7ML0 - chains O and T of the 28 polymer chains in the assembly; structure by electron microscopy, 3.00 A resolution.

== Chain O ==
Name: TATA-box-binding protein
Organism: Saccharomyces cerevisiae
Reference sequence: P13393 (TBP_YEAST); numbering as in UniProt (aligned over 1-240)
Sequence (240 residues; each row starts with the number of its first residue):
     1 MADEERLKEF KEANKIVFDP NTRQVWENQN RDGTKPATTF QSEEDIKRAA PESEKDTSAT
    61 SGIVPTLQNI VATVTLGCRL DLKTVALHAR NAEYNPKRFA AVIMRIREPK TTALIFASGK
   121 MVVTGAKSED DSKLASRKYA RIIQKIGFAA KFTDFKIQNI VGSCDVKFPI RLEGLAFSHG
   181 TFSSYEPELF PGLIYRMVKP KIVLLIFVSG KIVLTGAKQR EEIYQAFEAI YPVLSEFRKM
Disordered / not traced: 1-60

== Chain T ==
Molecule: template strand DNA
Sequence (66 nucleotides; each row starts with the number of its first residue):
    99 ATGTACAAAC ACACATCAAA GGTTTATAGA TACATTGAAA CTTTTATATA CGCGCCTTTT
   159 TTTTTT

== Interface between chain O and chain T ==
Pairs across the interface - 16 pairs, chain O then chain T:
  Gln-68(O) with DT145(T), phosphate contact
  Asn-69(O) with DA144(T), base contact; DT145(T), sugar contact
  Arg-98(O) with DT142(T), salt bridge to the phosphate; DT143(T), salt bridge to the phosphate
  Phe-99(O) with DT141(T), base contact; DT142(T), sugar contact
  Arg-105(O) with DA144(T), salt bridge to the phosphate
  Thr-112(O) with DA144(T), phosphate contact
  Thr-124(O) with DA144(T), sugar contact
  Gly-125(O) with DT145(T), phosphate contact
  Val-161(O) with DT145(T), base contact
  Ser-209(O) with DT147(T), hydrogen bond to the phosphate; DA148(T), hydrogen bond to the phosphate
  Lys-211(O) with DA146(T), hydrogen bond to the phosphate; DT147(T), salt bridge to the phosphate
Interface residues without a listed pair, chain O (15 interface residues in all): Leu-114, Ser-163, Phe-190, Phe-207

== Overview ==
Chain O and chain T form an interface of 15 and 8 residues respectively; the contacts include 3 hydrogen bonds
and 4 salt bridges. Polar pairs include Ser-209(O)/DT147(T), Ser-209(O)/DA148(T) and Lys-211(O)/DA146(T).
Here chain O is TATA-box-binding protein (Saccharomyces cerevisiae) and chain T is template strand DNA. Entry
7ML0 (RNA polymerase II pre-initiation complex (PIC1)) was determined by electron microscopy, deposited
together with 7MEI, 7MK9, 7MKA, 7ML1, 7ML2, 7ML3 and 7ML4.
